PDB entry 6KW3 | electron microscopy, 7.13 A resolution (low resolution: residue-level contacts below are approximate; hydrogen-bond / salt-bridge calls are withheld) | chains U and Y of the 28 polymer chains in the assembly

== Chain U ==
Molecule: DNA 167
Sequence (167 nucleotides; numbered 1 to 167; the number before each row is that of its first residue):
     1 GATGAGAATCCCGGTGCCGAGGCCGCTCAATTGGTCGTAGACAGCTCTAG
    51 CACCGCTTAAACGCACGTACGCGCTGTCCCCCGCGTTTTAACCGCCAAGG
   101 GGATTACTCCCTAGTCTCCAGGCACGTGTCAGATATATACATCCTGAAGC
   151 TTGTCGAGAAGTACTAG
Disordered / not traced: 1, 148-167

== Chain Y ==
Molecule: Nuclear protein STH1/NPS1
From: Saccharomyces cerevisiae (strain ATCC 204508 / S288c)
Notes: EC 3.6.4.12
UniProtKB: P32597 (STH1_YEAST); residue numbers follow UniProt; this construct covers 1-1359
Sequence (1359 residues; row label = number of the first residue in the row):
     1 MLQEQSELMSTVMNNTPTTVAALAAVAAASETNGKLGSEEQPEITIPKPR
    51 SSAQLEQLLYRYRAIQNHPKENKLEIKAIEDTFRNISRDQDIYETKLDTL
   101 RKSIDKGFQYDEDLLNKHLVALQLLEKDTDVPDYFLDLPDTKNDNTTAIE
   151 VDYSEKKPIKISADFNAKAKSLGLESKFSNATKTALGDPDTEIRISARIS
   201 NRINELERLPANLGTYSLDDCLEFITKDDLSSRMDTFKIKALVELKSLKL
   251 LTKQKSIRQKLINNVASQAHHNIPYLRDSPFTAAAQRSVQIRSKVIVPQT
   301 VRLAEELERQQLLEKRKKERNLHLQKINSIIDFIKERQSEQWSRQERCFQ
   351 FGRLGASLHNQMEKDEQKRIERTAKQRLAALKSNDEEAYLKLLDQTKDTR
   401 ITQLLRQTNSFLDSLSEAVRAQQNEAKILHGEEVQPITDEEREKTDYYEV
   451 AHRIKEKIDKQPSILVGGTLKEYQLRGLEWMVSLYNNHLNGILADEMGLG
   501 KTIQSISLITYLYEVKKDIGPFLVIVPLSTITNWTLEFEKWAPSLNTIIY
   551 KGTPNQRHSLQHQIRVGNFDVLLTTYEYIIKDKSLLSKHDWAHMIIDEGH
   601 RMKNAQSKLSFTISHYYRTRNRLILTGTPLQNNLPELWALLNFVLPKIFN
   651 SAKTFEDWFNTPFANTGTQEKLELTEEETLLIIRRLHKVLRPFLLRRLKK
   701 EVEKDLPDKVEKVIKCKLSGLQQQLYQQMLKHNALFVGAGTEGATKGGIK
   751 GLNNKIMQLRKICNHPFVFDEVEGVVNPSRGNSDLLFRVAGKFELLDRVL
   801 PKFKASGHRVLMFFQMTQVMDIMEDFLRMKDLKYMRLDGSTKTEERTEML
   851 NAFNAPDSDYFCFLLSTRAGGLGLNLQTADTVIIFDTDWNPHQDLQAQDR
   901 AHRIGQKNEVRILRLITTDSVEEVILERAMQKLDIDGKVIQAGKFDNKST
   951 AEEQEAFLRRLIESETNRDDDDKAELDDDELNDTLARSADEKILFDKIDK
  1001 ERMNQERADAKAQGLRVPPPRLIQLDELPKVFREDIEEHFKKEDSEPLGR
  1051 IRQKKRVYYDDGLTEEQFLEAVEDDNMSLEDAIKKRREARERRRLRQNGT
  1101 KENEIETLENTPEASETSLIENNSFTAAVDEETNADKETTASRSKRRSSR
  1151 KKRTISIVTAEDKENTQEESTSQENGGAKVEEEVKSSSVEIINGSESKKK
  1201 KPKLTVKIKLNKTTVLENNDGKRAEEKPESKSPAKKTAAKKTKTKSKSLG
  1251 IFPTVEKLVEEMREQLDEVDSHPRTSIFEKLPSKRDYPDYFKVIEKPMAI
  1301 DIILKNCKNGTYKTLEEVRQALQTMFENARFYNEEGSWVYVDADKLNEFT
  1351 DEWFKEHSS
Disordered / not traced: 1-391, 413-446, 519-520, 664-670, 736-750, 966-974, 1007-1359
Curated features (UniProtKB/Swiss-Prot):
  - motif: Asp597 to His600 (DEGH box)
  - binding site (ATP): Asp495 to Thr502
  - modified residue: Ser38 (Phosphoserine)

== Interface between chain U and chain Y ==
Residue-residue contacts (31; chain U residue first):
  DC51(U) - Asn754(Y)
  DA52(U) - Asn754(Y)
  DC53(U) - Lys761(Y)
  DC54(U) - Gln815(Y)
  DC54(U) - Met816(Y)
  DC54(U) - Thr817(Y)
  DC54(U) - Gln818(Y)
  DC54(U) - Arg868(Y)
  DG55(U) - Glu577(Y)
  DG55(U) - Thr817(Y)
  DG55(U) - Gly839(Y)
  DG55(U) - Ser866(Y)
  DG55(U) - Arg868(Y)
  DG55(U) - Ala869(Y)
  DC56(U) - Leu528(Y)
  DC56(U) - Ser529(Y)
  DC56(U) - Glu577(Y)
  DC56(U) - Gly839(Y)
  DC56(U) - Ser840(Y)
  DC56(U) - Arg846(Y)
  DT57(U) - Leu528(Y)
  DT57(U) - Glu577(Y)
  DT57(U) - Tyr578(Y)
  DT57(U) - Lys581(Y)
  DT57(U) - Ser840(Y)
  DT58(U) - Pro554(Y)
  DT58(U) - Lys581(Y)
  DA135(U) - Ser584(Y)
  DT136(U) - Ser584(Y)
  DT136(U) - Leu585(Y)
  DA137(U) - Arg565(Y)
Interface residues without a listed pair, chain Y (24 interface residues in all): Lys588, Asn753, Met757

== Overview ==
11 residues of chain U and 24 residues of chain Y are in contact. UniProt lists 8 ATP-binding residues on
chain Y.
Here chain U is DNA 167 and chain Y is Nuclear protein STH1/NPS1 (Saccharomyces cerevisiae (strain ATCC 204508
/ S288c)). Entry 6KW3 (The ClassA RSC-Nucleosome Complex) was determined by electron microscopy (same
publication as 6K15 and 6KW4).
